PDB entry 5VAI | electron microscopy, 4.10 A resolution (low resolution: residue-level contacts below are approximate; hydrogen-bond / salt-bridge calls are withheld) | chains R and A of the 6 polymer chains in the assembly

Chain R:
Molecule: Uncharacterized protein
From: Oryctolagus cuniculus
UniProt: G1SGD4 (G1SGD4_RABIT); residues 24-422 here = UniProt positions 24-422
Sequence (461 residues; row label = number of the first residue in the row; numbers below 1 keep their minus sign (Met-38 is residue -38)):
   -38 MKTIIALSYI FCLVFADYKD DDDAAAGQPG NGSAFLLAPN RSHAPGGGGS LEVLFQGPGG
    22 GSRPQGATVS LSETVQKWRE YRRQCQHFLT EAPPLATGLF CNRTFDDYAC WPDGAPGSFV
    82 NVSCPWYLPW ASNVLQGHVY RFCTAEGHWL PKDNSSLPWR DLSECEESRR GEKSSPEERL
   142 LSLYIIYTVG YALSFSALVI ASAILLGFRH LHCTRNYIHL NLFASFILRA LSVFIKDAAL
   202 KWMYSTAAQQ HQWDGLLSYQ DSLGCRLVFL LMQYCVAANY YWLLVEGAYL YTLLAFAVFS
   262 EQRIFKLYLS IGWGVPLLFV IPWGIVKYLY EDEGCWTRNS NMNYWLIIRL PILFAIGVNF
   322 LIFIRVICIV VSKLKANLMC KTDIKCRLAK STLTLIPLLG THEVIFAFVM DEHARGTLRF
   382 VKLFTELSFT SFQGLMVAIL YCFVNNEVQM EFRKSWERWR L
Disordered / not traced: -38 to 28, 129-134, 422
Disulfides: Cys46-Cys71, Cys62-Cys104, Cys85-Cys126, Cys226-Cys296
Construct notes: expression tag (-38 to 23); conflict Ala106 (Thr in G1SGD4), Pro112 (His in G1SGD4), Arg140 (Gln in G1SGD4)
From the paper describing this entry:
  - contacts within the chain: Arg40-Gln213 (hydrogen bond), Ser155-Leu396 (hydrogen bond), Thr175-Tyr250 (hydrogen bond)
  - conformationally variable residues (helix shift): Lys334, Lys346, Gly395

Chain A:
Molecule: Guanine nucleotide-binding protein G(s) subunit alpha isoforms short
From: Homo sapiens
Notes: fragment: UNP residuews 1-380
UniProt: P63092 (GNAS2_HUMAN), isoform P63092-2; the author numbering skips numbers that UniProt does not, so the offset changes along the chain: 1-59 = UniProt 1-59; 74-394 = UniProt 60-380
Sequence (380 residues; each row starts with the number of its first residue; note: 14 numbers in that range are skipped by the numbering (no residue carries them; nothing is unmodelled there)):
     1 MGCLGNSKTE DQRNEEKAQR EANKKIEKQL QKDKQVYRAT HRLLLLGAGE SGKSTIVKQ
    74 MRILHVNGFN GDSEKATKVQ DIKNNLKEAI ETIVAAMSNL VPPVELANPE NQFRVDYILS
   134 VMNVPDFDFP PEFYEHAKAL WEDEGVRACY ERSNEYQLID CAQYFLDKID VIKQDDYVPS
   194 DQDLLRCRVL TSGIFETKFQ VDKVNFHMFD VGGQRDERRK WIQCFNDVTA IIFVVASSSY
   254 NMVIREDNQT NRLQEALNLF KSIWNNRWLR TISVILFLNK QDLLAEKVLA GKSKIEDYFP
   314 EFARYTTPED ATPEPGEDPR VTRAKYFIRD EFLRISTASG DGRHYCYPHF TCAVDTENIR
   374 RVFNDCRDII QRMHLRQYEL L
Disordered / not traced: 1-8, 74-204, 256-262
Construct notes: conflict Asp188 (Ala174 in P63092)

How chain R and chain A interact:
Pairs across the interface (28; chain R residue first):
  Arg176(R) - Gln390(A)
  His180(R) - Tyr391(A)
  Leu251(R) - Tyr391(A)
  Leu254(R) - His387(A)
  Leu255(R) - Gln384(A)
  Ala256(R) - Arg380(A)
  Ser261(R) - Gln35(A)
  Glu262(R) - Gln35(A)
  Gln263(R) - Gln31(A)
  Gln263(R) - Gln35(A)
  Val331(R) - Leu388(A)
  Lys334(R) - Asp381(A)
  Lys334(R) - Arg385(A)
  Asn338(R) - Tyr360(A)
  Leu339(R) - Tyr358(A)
  Leu339(R) - Leu394(A)
  Lys342(R) - Thr350(A)
  Ser352(R) - Glu392(A)
  Ser352(R) - Leu393(A)
  Thr353(R) - Leu393(A)
  Leu356(R) - Tyr391(A)
  Leu359(R) - Tyr391(A)
  Leu401(R) - Glu392(A)
  Tyr402(R) - Glu392(A)
  Val405(R) - Glu392(A)
  Asn406(R) - Glu392(A)
  Asn407(R) - Glu392(A)
  Glu408(R) - Gln390(A)
Also at the interface, not in a pair above, chain R (25 interface residues in all): Arg264
Also at the interface, not in a pair above, chain A (18 interface residues in all): Gly353, Cys359
The authors on this interface:
  - specific contacts: His180(R)-Tyr391(A), Leu251(R)-Tyr391(A) (hydrophobic contact), Asn338(R)-Cys359(A), Leu356(R)-Tyr391(A) (hydrophobic contact), Leu359(R)-Tyr391(A) (hydrophobic contact)
  - interface residues, chain R: Arg176(R), Ser261(R), Glu262(R), Gln263(R), Asn406(R), Glu408(R)
  - interface residues, chain A: Gln31(A), Gln384(A), Arg385(A), Gln390(A), Glu392(A)

In short:
The interface between chain R and chain A involves 25 residues on one side and 18 on the other. The paper
describes contacts between His180(R) and Tyr391(A) and Asn338(R) and Cys359(A); hydrophobic contacts between
Leu251(R) and Tyr391(A), Leu356(R) and Tyr391(A) and Leu359(R) and Tyr391(A). The paper reports interface
residues Arg176(R), Ser261(R) and Gln31(A) among others; conformational variability at Lys334(R), Lys346(R)
and Gly395(R).
Here chain R is Uncharacterized protein (Oryctolagus cuniculus) and chain A is Guanine nucleotide-binding
protein G(s) subunit alpha isoforms short (Homo sapiens). Entry 5VAI (Cryo-EM structure of the activated
Glucagon-like peptide-1 receptor in complex with G protein) was determined by electron microscopy.
